9GYK - chains A and B; structure by X-ray diffraction, 2.20 A resolution.

Chain A:
Protein: Vitamin D3 receptor A
From: Danio rerio
Reference sequence: Q9PTN2 (VDRA_DANRE); numbering as in UniProt (aligned over 156-453)
Sequence (302 residues; numbered 152 to 453; the number before each row is that of its first residue):
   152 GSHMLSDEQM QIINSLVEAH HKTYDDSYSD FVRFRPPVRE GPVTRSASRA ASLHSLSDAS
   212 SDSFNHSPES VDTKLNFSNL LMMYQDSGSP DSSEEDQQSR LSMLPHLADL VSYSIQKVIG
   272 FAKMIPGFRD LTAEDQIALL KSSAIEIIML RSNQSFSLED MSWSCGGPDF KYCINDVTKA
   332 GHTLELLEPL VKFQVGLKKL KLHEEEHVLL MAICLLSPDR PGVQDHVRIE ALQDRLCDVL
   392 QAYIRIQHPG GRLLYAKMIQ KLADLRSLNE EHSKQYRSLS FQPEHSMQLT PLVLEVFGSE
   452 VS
Disordered / not traced: 152-153, 191-250
Sequence notes: expression tag (152-155)
Swiss-Prot annotation at these positions:
  - region: Lys274 to Lys292 (Interaction with coactivator LXXLL motif)
  - motif: Pro442 to Ser450 (9aaTAD)
  - binding site (calcitriol): Tyr175, Ser265, Arg302, Ser306, His333, His423

Chain B:
Protein: Nuclear receptor coactivator 2
Reference sequence: Q15596 (NCOA2_HUMAN); residue numbers follow UniProt; this construct covers 686-698
Sequence (13 residues; each row starts with the number of its first residue):
   686 KHKILHRLLQ DSS
Disordered / not traced: 696-698

Interface between chain A and chain B:
Contacting residue pairs (26):
  Ile270(A) with Leu690(B), hydrophobic; Leu693(B), hydrophobic
  Lys274(A) with Leu693(B), hydrogen bond (side chain-backbone); Leu694(B); Gln695(B)
  Arg280(A) with Gln695(B), hydrogen bond
  Gln287(A) with Leu694(B)
  Ile288(A) with His687(B); Leu690(B), hydrophobic; His691(B); Leu694(B), hydrophobic
  Lys292(A) with His687(B)
  Pro442(A) with Ile689(B), hydrophobic
  Leu443(A) with Ile689(B), hydrophobic; Leu693(B), hydrophobic
  Glu446(A) with His687(B); Lys688(B); Ile689(B), hydrogen bond (side chain-backbone); Leu690(B), hydrogen bond (side chain-backbone)
  Val447(A) with Leu690(B), hydrophobic
  Glu451(A) with Lys686(B), salt bridge; His687(B), hydrogen bond (backbone-side chain)
  Val452(A) with Lys686(B), hydrogen bond (backbone-side chain); His687(B)
  Ser453(A) with Lys686(B); His687(B)
Interface residues without a listed pair, chain A (16 interface residues in all): Phe279, Ala284, Leu291

Summary:
16 residues of chain A and 9 residues of chain B are in contact, with 6 hydrogen bonds and 1 salt bridge.
Polar pairs include Glu451(A)-Lys686(B), Lys274(A)-Leu693(B) and Arg280(A)-Gln695(B). From UniProt: 6
calcitriol-binding residues on chain A.
Chain A is Vitamin D3 receptor A (Danio rerio) and chain B is Nuclear receptor coactivator 2; the structure,
Vitamin D receptor in complex with Sila-f, was determined by X-ray diffraction together with 9GY8, 9GYA, 9GYC
and 9GYJ from the same study.
